PDB entry 9FAP | electron microscopy, 2.80 A resolution | chains C and L of the 8 polymer chains in the assembly

== Chain C ==
Protein: Isoform 2 of Gamma-aminobutyric acid receptor subunit gamma-2
From: Homo sapiens
UniProtKB: P18507 (GBRG2_HUMAN); residues 27-428 here correspond to UniProt positions 66-467 (UniProt number = residue number + 39)
Chain sequence (403 residues; each row starts with the number of its first residue):
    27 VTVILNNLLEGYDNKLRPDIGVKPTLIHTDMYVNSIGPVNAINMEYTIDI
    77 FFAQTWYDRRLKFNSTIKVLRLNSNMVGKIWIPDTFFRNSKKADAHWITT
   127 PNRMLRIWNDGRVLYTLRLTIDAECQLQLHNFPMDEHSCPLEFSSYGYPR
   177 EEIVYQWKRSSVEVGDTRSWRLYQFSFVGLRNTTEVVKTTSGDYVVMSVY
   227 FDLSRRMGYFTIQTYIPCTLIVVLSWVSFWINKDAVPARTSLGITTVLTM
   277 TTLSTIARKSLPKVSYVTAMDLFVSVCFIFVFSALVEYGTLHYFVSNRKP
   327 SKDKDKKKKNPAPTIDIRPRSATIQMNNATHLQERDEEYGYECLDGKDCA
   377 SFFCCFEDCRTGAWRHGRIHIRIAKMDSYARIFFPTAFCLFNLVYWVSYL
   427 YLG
Unresolved in the structure: 324-368, 386-395
Differences from the reference sequence: expression tag (429)
Modified / non-standard residues: Cys380 (S-palmitoyl-L-cysteine; P1L); Cys381 (S-palmitoyl-L-cysteine; P1L); Cys385 (S-palmitoyl-L-cysteine; P1L)
Curated features (UniProtKB/Swiss-Prot):
  - glycosylation (N-linked (GlcNAc...) asparagine): Asn90, Asn208
Disulfide bonds: Cys151-Cys165
Glycans and other covalent adducts: N-acetylglucosamine (NAG) linked to Asn208
Small-molecule neighbours:
  - phosphatidylglycerol (PGW; (1R)-2-{[(S)-{[(2S)-2,3-dihydroxypropyl]oxy}(hydroxy)phosphoryl]oxy}-1-[(hexadecanoyloxy)methyl]ethyl (9Z)-octadec-9-enoate): Ser280, Ser291, Tyr292, Val293, Leu298, Val300, Ser301, Val302, Phe304, Ile305
  - 1,2-dilauroyl-sn-glycero-3-phosphate (PX2): Trp252, Trp256, Ser404, Arg407, Ile408, Pro411

== Chain L ==
Protein: LHFPL tetraspan subfamily member 4 protein
From: Homo sapiens
UniProtKB: Q7Z7J7 (LHPL4_HUMAN); residue numbers follow UniProt; this construct covers 11-203
Chain sequence (193 residues; row label = number of the first residue in the row):
    11 YHEHYMRNSRAIGVLWAIFTICFAIINVVVFIQPYWVGDSVSTPKPGYFG
    61 LFHYCVGSGLAGRELTCRGSFTDFSTIPSSAFKAAAFFVLLSMVLILGCI
   111 TCFSLFFFCNTATVYKICAWMQLLAALCLVLGCMIFPDGWDAETIRDMCG
   161 AKTGKYSLGDCSVRWAYILAIIGILNALILSFLAFVLGNRQTD
Disulfide bonds: Cys65-Cys77, Cys109-Cys128, Cys159-Cys171
Small-molecule neighbours:
  - phosphatidylglycerol (PGW; (1R)-2-{[(S)-{[(2S)-2,3-dihydroxypropyl]oxy}(hydroxy)phosphoryl]oxy}-1-[(hexadecanoyloxy)methyl]ethyl (9Z)-octadec-9-enoate), molecule 1: Arg20, Gly23, Ala27, Ile28, Ile31, Ile110, Phe113, Ser114, Phe116, Phe117, Phe118, Cys119, Asn120, Thr121, Tyr125
  - phosphatidylglycerol (PGW), molecule 2: Phe81, Thr82, Asp83, Phe84, Ser85

== Interface between chain C and chain L ==
Contacting residue pairs (38; chain C residue first):
  His156(C) - Asp83(L)  salt bridge
  Tyr292(C) - Asp83(L)
  Val293(C) - Thr82(L)
  Lys373(C) - Asn199(L)
  Phe378(C) - Lys126(L)
  Phe378(C) - Phe195(L)  hydrophobic
  Phe378(C) - Val196(L)  hydrophobic
  Phe378(C) - Asn199(L)  hydrogen bond (backbone-side chain)
  Phe379(C) - Lys126(L)
  Phe379(C) - Trp130(L)
  Phe379(C) - Phe195(L)
  Cys380(C) - Leu101(L)
  Cys380(C) - Lys126(L)
  Cys380(C) - Trp130(L)
  Cys380(C) - Leu134(L)
  Cys380(C) - Cys138(L)
  Cys381(C) - Leu101(L)
  Cys381(C) - Val104(L)
  Cys381(C) - Lys126(L)
  Cys381(C) - Met131(L)
  Cys385(C) - Gly108(L)
  Ser404(C) - Phe118(L)
  Tyr405(C) - Phe118(L)  hydrophobic
  Tyr405(C) - Cys119(L)
  Ile408(C) - Ser114(L)
  Ile408(C) - Phe118(L)  hydrophobic
  Phe409(C) - Thr111(L)
  Phe409(C) - Cys112(L)  hydrophobic
  Phe409(C) - Leu115(L)  hydrophobic
  Thr412(C) - Thr111(L)
  Ala413(C) - Thr111(L)
  Leu416(C) - Leu107(L)
  Leu416(C) - Ile110(L)  hydrophobic
  Leu416(C) - Thr111(L)
  Val420(C) - Val38(L)  hydrophobic
  Ser424(C) - Ile42(L)
  Leu428(C) - Ile42(L)  hydrophobic
  Leu428(C) - Gln43(L)
Interface residues without a listed pair, chain C (23 interface residues in all): Thr294, Lys401, Tyr425, Gly429
Interface residues without a listed pair, chain L (29 interface residues in all): Ser80, Phe98, Leu105, Ile127, Phe192

== Summary ==
The interface between chain C and chain L involves 23 residues on one side and 29 on the other, with 1
hydrogen bond and 1 salt bridge. Polar pairs include His156(C)-Asp83(L) and Phe378(C)-Asn199(L). One
phosphatidylglycerol molecule is bound between chain C and chain L.
Chain C is Isoform 2 of Gamma-aminobutyric acid receptor subunit gamma-2 and chain L is LHFPL tetraspan
subfamily member 4 protein, both from Homo sapiens; the structure, CryoEM structure of human full-length
alpha1beta3gamma2 GABA(A)R in complex with GARLH4, the TMD of Neuroligin2 and ..., was determined by electron
microscopy.
